4N7K - chains H and M of the 3 polymer chains in the assembly; structure by X-ray diffraction, 2.85 A resolution.

Chain H:
Protein: Reaction Center H Chain
Organism: Rhodobacter sphaeroides
UniProt: P0C0Y7 (RCEH_RHOSH); residue numbers follow UniProt; this construct covers 11-251
Sequence (241 residues; numbered 11 to 251; the number before each row is that of its first residue):
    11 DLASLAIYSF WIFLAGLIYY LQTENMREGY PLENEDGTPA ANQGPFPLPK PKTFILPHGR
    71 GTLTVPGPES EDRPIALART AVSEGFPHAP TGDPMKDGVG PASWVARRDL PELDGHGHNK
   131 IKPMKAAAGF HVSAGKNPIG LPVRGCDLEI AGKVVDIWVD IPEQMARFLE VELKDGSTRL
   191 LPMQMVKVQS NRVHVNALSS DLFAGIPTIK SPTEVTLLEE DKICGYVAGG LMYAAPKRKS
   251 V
Small-molecule neighbours: glucosyl-galactosyl diacyl-glycerol (GGD; nonadec-10-enoic acid 2-[3,4-dihydroxy-6-hydroxymethyl-5-(3,4,5-trihydroxy-6-hydroxymethyl-tetrahydro-pyran-2-yloxy)-tetrahydro-pyran-2-yloxy] -1-octadec-9-enoyloxymethyl-ethyl ester): Ile28, Gln32, Tyr40, Leu42, Asn52, Gly54, Pro55, Phe56, Glu94

Chain M:
Protein: Reaction center protein M chain
Organism: Rhodobacter sphaeroides
UniProt: P0C0Y9 (RCEM_RHOSH); residues 1-303 here correspond to UniProt positions 2-304 (UniProt number = residue number + 1)
Sequence (303 residues; row label = number of the first residue in the row):
     1 AEYQNIFSQV QVRGPADLGM TEDVNLANRS GVGPFSTLLG WFGNAQLGPI YLGSLGVLSL
    61 FSGLMWFFTI GIWFWYQAGW NPAVFLRDLF FFSLEPPAPE YGLSFAAPLK EGGLWLIASF
   121 FMFVAVWSWW GRTYLRAQAL GMGKHTAWAF LSAIWLWMVL GFIRPILMGS WSEAVPYGIF
   181 SHLDWTNNFS LVHGNLFYNP FHGLSIAFLY GSALLFAMHG ATILAVSRFG GERELEQIAD
   241 RGTAAERAAL FWRWTMGFNA TMEGIHRWAI WMAVLVTLTG GIGILLSGTV VDNWYVWGQN
   301 HGM
Ion coordination: Zn ion site 1 near His182 (its only coordinating residue here); Zn ion site 2 near His202 (its only coordinating residue here); Fe ion: His219, Glu234, His266 (shared with 2 residues of chain L)
Small-molecule neighbours:
  - 2GO ([methyl 9-acetyl-14-ethyl-20-hydroxy-4,8,13,18-tetramethyl-3-{3-oxo-3-[(3,7,11,15-tetramethylhexadec-2-en-1-yl)oxy]propyl}-3,4,20,21-tetradehydrophorbine-21-carboxylatato(2-)-kappa~4~N~23~,N~24~,N~25~,N~26~]zinc), molecule 1: Ser59, Leu60, Gly63, Leu64, Phe67, Ala125, Val126, Trp129, Thr133, Thr146, Ala149, Phe150, Ala153, Ala273, Val274, Thr277
  - 2GO, molecule 2: Trp66, Phe67, Leu89, Met122, Trp157, Leu160, Val175, Ile179, His182, Leu183, Trp185, Thr186
  - 2GO, molecule 3: Trp66, Met122, Val126, Phe150, Ala153, Ile154, Leu156, Trp157, Leu160, Trp185, Thr186, Asn187, Phe189, Ser190, Asn195, Leu196, Phe197, His202, Ser205, Ile206, Leu209, Tyr210, Val276, Thr277, Gly280, Gly281, Ile284
  - 2GO, molecule 4: Thr186, Phe197, Leu209, Tyr210
  - 2GO, molecule 5: Phe197, His202, Gly203, Ile206, Ala207, Tyr210, Gly211, Leu214
  - 2GO, molecule 6: Tyr210, Ala213, Leu214, Ala217, Met218, Trp252, Thr255, Met256
  - glucosyl-galactosyl diacyl-glycerol (GGD; nonadec-10-enoic acid 2-[3,4-dihydroxy-6-hydroxymethyl-5-(3,4,5-trihydroxy-6-hydroxymethyl-tetrahydro-pyran-2-yloxy)-tetrahydro-pyran-2-yloxy] -1-octadec-9-enoyloxymethyl-ethyl ester): Arg253, Met256, Gly257, Phe258, Trp268
  - 1,2-diacyl-sn-glycero-3-phosphocholine (PC1): Arg29, Ser30, Gly31, Val32, Gly33, Leu47, Gly48, Ile50, Leu52, Leu60, Trp129
  - spheroidene (SPO): Trp66, Phe67, Phe68, Ile70, Gly71, Phe74, Trp75, Phe85, Leu89, Phe105, Trp115, Leu116, Ser119, Phe120, Met122, Phe123, Trp157, Met158, Leu160, Gly161, Phe162, Trp171, Val175, Tyr177, Gly178, Ile179, His182
  - ubiquinone-10 (U10): Leu214, Leu215, Met218, His219, Thr222, Ile223, Ala245, Ala248, Ala249, Trp252, Met256, Phe258, Asn259, Ala260, Thr261, Met262, Ile265, Trp268, Met272
Swiss-Prot annotation at these positions:
  - binding site ((7R,8Z)-bacteriochlorophyll b): His182, His202
  - binding site (Fe cation): His219, Glu234, His266
  - binding site (a ubiquinone): Trp252
What the authors report for this chain:
  - 2GO coordination: His202 (citing earlier work)

Interface between chain H and chain M:
Pairs across the interface (114):
  Asp11(H) - Trp297(M)  hydrogen bond
  Asp11(H) - Gly302(M)
  Asp11(H) - Met303(M)
  Leu12(H) - Val290(M)  hydrophobic
  Ala13(H) - Val291(M)  hydrophobic
  Ala13(H) - Trp297(M)
  Ser14(H) - Trp297(M)
  Ser14(H) - Gly302(M)
  Ala16(H) - Phe201(M)
  Ile17(H) - Phe201(M)
  Ile17(H) - Leu204(M)  hydrophobic
  Phe20(H) - Leu204(M)  hydrophobic
  Phe20(H) - Phe208(M)  hydrophobic
  Phe20(H) - Thr279(M)
  Trp21(H) - Leu204(M)  hydrophobic
  Leu27(H) - Trp271(M)
  Leu27(H) - Leu275(M)  hydrophobic
  Tyr30(H) - Arg267(M)  hydrogen bond
  Leu31(H) - Arg267(M)
  Leu31(H) - Trp268(M)
  Gln32(H) - Phe258(M)
  Glu34(H) - Arg267(M)
  Asn35(H) - Asn259(M)
  Asn35(H) - Ala260(M)
  Asn35(H) - Thr261(M)  hydrogen bond (side chain-backbone)
  Asn35(H) - Gly264(M)
  Asn35(H) - Ile265(M)  hydrogen bond (side chain-backbone)
  Asn35(H) - Trp268(M)
  Glu38(H) - Ile238(M)
  Glu38(H) - Arg241(M)  salt bridge
  Glu38(H) - Thr261(M)
  Tyr40(H) - Arg253(M)  hydrogen bond
  Leu42(H) - Arg253(M)
  Lys62(H) - Glu263(M)  salt bridge
  Phe64(H) - Glu263(M)
  Leu66(H) - Ala239(M)  hydrophobic
  Leu73(H) - Ile238(M)
  Leu73(H) - Ala239(M)  hydrophobic
  Glu79(H) - Arg241(M)  salt bridge
  Pro111(H) - Arg247(M)  hydrogen bond (backbone-side chain)
  Ala112(H) - Arg247(M)
  Ser113(H) - Thr243(M)  hydrogen bond (backbone-side chain)
  Ser113(H) - Arg247(M)  hydrogen bond (backbone-side chain)
  Val115(H) - Arg241(M)
  Val115(H) - Gly242(M)
  Val115(H) - Thr243(M)
  Val115(H) - Glu246(M)
  Arg117(H) - Glu236(M)  hydrogen bond (side chain-backbone)
  Arg117(H) - Gln237(M)
  Arg117(H) - Asp240(M)  hydrogen bond (side chain-backbone)
  Arg117(H) - Arg241(M)
  Arg117(H) - Gly242(M)
  Arg118(H) - Asp240(M)  salt bridge
  Glu122(H) - Arg233(M)  salt bridge
  Glu122(H) - Glu236(M)
  Gly125(H) - Met20(M)
  His126(H) - Met20(M)
  Ile131(H) - Arg233(M)
  Ala138(H) - Pro15(M)
  Gly139(H) - Arg13(M)
  Gly139(H) - Gly14(M)
  Gly139(H) - Pro15(M)
  Phe140(H) - Arg13(M)
  Phe140(H) - Gly14(M)
  Phe140(H) - Pro15(M)
  His141(H) - Val12(M)
  His141(H) - Arg13(M)  hydrogen bond (backbone-backbone)
  Val142(H) - Gln11(M)
  Ser143(H) - Gln11(M)  hydrogen bond (backbone-backbone)
  Ser143(H) - Val12(M)
  Ser143(H) - Arg13(M)  hydrogen bond (side chain-backbone)
  Ala144(H) - Val10(M)
  Ala144(H) - Gln11(M)  hydrogen bond (backbone-backbone)
  Ala144(H) - Thr37(M)
  Ala144(H) - Trp41(M)  hydrophobic
  Gly145(H) - Gln9(M)
  Gly145(H) - Trp41(M)
  Lys146(H) - Val10(M)
  Pro148(H) - Val10(M)
  Pro172(H) - Asp17(M)
  Glu173(H) - Asn44(M)
  Gln174(H) - Val12(M)
  Gln174(H) - Arg13(M)
  Gln174(H) - Gly14(M)  hydrogen bond (side chain-backbone)
  Gln174(H) - Pro15(M)  hydrogen bond (side chain-backbone)
  Met175(H) - Val12(M)  hydrophobic
  Ala176(H) - Val12(M)
  Arg177(H) - Glu232(M)  salt bridge
  Arg177(H) - Arg233(M)
  Pro192(H) - Arg228(M)
  Met193(H) - Tyr3(M)
  Met193(H) - Val10(M)  hydrophobic
  Gln194(H) - Glu2(M)
  Gln194(H) - Tyr3(M)
  Gln194(H) - Asn5(M)
  Gln194(H) - Ser227(M)  hydrogen bond (side chain-backbone)
  Gln194(H) - Glu232(M)
  Met195(H) - Glu2(M)
  Met195(H) - Arg228(M)
  Val196(H) - Tyr3(M)
  Val196(H) - Gln9(M)  hydrogen bond (backbone-side chain)
  Lys197(H) - Gln9(M)
  Val198(H) - Gln9(M)  hydrogen bond (backbone-side chain)
  Leu227(H) - Arg233(M)
  Leu227(H) - Glu236(M)
  Leu227(H) - Asp240(M)
  Glu230(H) - Arg233(M)  salt bridge
  Asp231(H) - Gly242(M)
  Asp231(H) - Thr243(M)  hydrogen bond (side chain-backbone)
  Cys234(H) - Arg228(M)  hydrogen bond (side chain-backbone)
  Cys234(H) - Phe229(M)
  Gly235(H) - Arg247(M)
  Ala238(H) - Phe229(M)  hydrophobic
  Leu241(H) - Arg228(M)
Also at the interface, not in a pair above, chain H (74 interface residues in all): Phe23, Leu24, Met36, Arg37, Gly39, Gly110, Trp114, Lys130, Met134, Ile167, Val169, Asn206
Also at the interface, not in a pair above, chain M (55 interface residues in all): Pro200, Leu286, Trp294, His301

Summary:
Chain H and chain M form an interface of 74 and 55 residues respectively, with 21 hydrogen bonds and 7 salt
bridges. Polar contacts include Glu38(H)-Arg241(M), Lys62(H)-Glu263(M) and Glu79(H)-Arg241(M).
Glucosyl-galactosyl diacyl-glycerol is bound between chain H and chain M. The paper reports 2GO coordination
by His202(M).
Here chain H is Reaction Center H Chain and chain M is Reaction center protein M chain, both from Rhodobacter
sphaeroides. Entry 4N7K (Zinc Substituted Reaction Center of the Rhodobacter sphaeroides) was determined by
X-ray diffraction (same publication as 4N7L).
